Entry 1J59 (X-ray diffraction, 2.50 A resolution); this record covers chains F and A of the 6 polymer chains in the assembly.

Chain F:
Molecule: 17-nt DNA strand
Sequence (17 nucleotides; each row starts with the number of its first residue; the depositors numbered this strand downwards along its sequence, so these rows (ascending numbers) run in the REVERSE of the deposited 5'-to-3' order):
    -4 GCTT
     1 TTCACACTGT ATA

Chain A:
Name: Catabolite gene activator protein (cap)
Organism: Escherichia coli
UniProtKB: P0ACJ8 (CRP_ECOLI); residues 1-209 here correspond to UniProt positions 2-210 (UniProt number = residue number + 1)
Amino-acid sequence (209 residues; row label = number of the first residue in the row):
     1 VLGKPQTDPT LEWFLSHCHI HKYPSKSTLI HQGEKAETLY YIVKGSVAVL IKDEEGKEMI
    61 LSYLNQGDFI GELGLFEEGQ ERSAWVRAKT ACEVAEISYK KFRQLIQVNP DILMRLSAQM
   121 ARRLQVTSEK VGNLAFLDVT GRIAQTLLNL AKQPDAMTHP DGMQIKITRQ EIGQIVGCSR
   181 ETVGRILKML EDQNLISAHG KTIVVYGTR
Unresolved in the structure: 1-8, 208-209
Residues lining bound ligands: adenosine-3',5'-cyclic-monophosphate (CMP): Ile30, Ala36, Val49, Leu61, Ser62, Leu64, Ile70, Gly71, Glu72, Leu73, Glu81, Arg82, Ser83, Ala84, Val86, Tyr99, Arg123, Thr127

How chain F and chain A interact:
Contacting residue pairs (14):
  DC-3(F) - Lys26(A)  salt bridge to the phosphate
  DT-2(F) - Lys166(A)  salt bridge to the phosphate
  DT-1(F) - His199(A)  phosphate contact
  DT-1(F) - Gly200(A)  phosphate contact
  DA6(F) - Glu181(A)  base contact
  DC7(F) - Glu181(A)  hydrogen bond to the base
  DT8(F) - Glu181(A)  base contact
  DT8(F) - Arg185(A)  base contact
  DG9(F) - Cys178(A)  phosphate contact
  DG9(F) - Ser179(A)  hydrogen bond to the phosphate
  DG9(F) - Thr182(A)  hydrogen bond to the phosphate
  DT10(F) - Asp138(A)  phosphate contact
  DT10(F) - Val139(A)  hydrogen bond to the phosphate
  DT10(F) - Thr182(A)  sugar contact
Other interface residues (no listed pair), chain F (9 interface residues in all): DT1
Other interface residues (no listed pair), chain A (14 interface residues in all): Gly177, Arg180, Lys201

In short:
Chain F and chain A form an interface of 9 and 14 residues respectively, with 4 hydrogen bonds and 2 salt
bridges. Polar contacts include DC7(F)-Glu181(A), DG9(F)-Ser179(A) and DG9(F)-Thr182(A). Bound to chain A:
adenosine-3',5'-cyclic-monophosphate.
Chain F is a 17-nt DNA strand and chain A is Catabolite gene activator protein (cap) (Escherichia coli); the
structure, Catabolite gene activator protein (cap)/DNA complex + adenosine-3',5'-cyclic-monophosphate, was
determined by X-ray diffraction.
